8SW3 - chains A and C of the 18 polymer chains in the assembly; structure by electron microscopy, 2.80 A resolution.

[Chain A (and C)]
Name: BG505 GT1.1 SOSIP gp120
Organism: Human immunodeficiency virus 1
Notes: engineered mutation(s): E64K, K169R, Y173H, S174A, R178K, V181I, Q183P, G188N, N189T, E190S, S199A, E275K, N276D, T278R, A316W, N386D, N462D, G471S, A501C; chain C of this document is another copy of the same molecule, construct and numbering; everything in this record applies to it too
Chain sequence (509 residues; numbered -4 to 513 plus 2 insertion-coded residues; 11 numbers in that range are skipped by the numbering (no residue carries them; nothing is unmodelled there); the number before each row is that of its first residue; numbers below 1 keep their minus sign (Met-4 is residue -4)):
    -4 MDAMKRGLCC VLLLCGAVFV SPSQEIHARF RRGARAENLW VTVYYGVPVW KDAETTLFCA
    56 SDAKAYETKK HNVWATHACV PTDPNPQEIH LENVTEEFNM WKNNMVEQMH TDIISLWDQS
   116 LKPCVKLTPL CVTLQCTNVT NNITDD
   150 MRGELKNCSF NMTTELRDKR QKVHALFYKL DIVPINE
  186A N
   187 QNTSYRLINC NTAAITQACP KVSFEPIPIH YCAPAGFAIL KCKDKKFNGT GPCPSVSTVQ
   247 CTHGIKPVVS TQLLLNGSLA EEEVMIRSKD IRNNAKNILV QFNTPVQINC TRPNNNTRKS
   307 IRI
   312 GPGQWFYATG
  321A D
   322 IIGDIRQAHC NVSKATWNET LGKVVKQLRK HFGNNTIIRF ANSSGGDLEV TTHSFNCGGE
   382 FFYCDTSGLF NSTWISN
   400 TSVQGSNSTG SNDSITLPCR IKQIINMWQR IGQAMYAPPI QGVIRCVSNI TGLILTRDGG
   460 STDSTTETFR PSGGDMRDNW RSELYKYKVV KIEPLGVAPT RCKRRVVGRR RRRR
Not modelled in the structure: -4 to 32, 58-65, 400-411, 460-463, 505-513
Disulfides: Cys54-Cys74, Cys119-Cys205, Cys126-Cys196, Cys131-Cys157, Cys218-Cys247, Cys228-Cys239, Cys296-Cys331, Cys378-Cys445, Cys385-Cys418
Covalent attachments: N-acetylglucosamine (NAG) linked to Asn88, Asn133, Asn156, Asn160, Asn234, Asn262, Asn295, Asn301, Asn332, Asn339, Asn363, Asn392, Asn448
Reported in the primary citation:
  - mutagenesis - N279A/D368R: abolished binding to VRC01-class Abs

[Chain A / chain C interface]
Pairs across the interface - 17 pairs, chain A then chain C:
  Glu164(A) - Cys126(C)
  Glu164(A) - Cys196(C)
  Glu164(A) - Asn197(C)
  Leu165(A) - Cys126(C)
  Leu165(A) - Val127(C)
  Leu165(A) - Thr128(C)
  Arg166(A) - Thr123(C)
  Arg166(A) - Pro124(C)
  Arg166(A) - Cys126(C)  hydrogen bond (backbone-backbone)
  Asp167(A) - Val127(C)
  Asp167(A) - Thr128(C)  hydrogen bond
  Arg308(A) - Asn197(C)  hydrogen bond (side chain-backbone)
  Pro313(A) - Cys196(C)
  Pro313(A) - Ala199(C)
  Pro313(A) - Ala200(C)
  Gly314(A) - Asn197(C)
  Gly314(A) - Thr198(C)
Other interface residues (no listed pair), chain C (13 interface residues in all): Ile184, Arg192, Asn195

[Summary]
Chain A and chain C form an interface of 7 and 13 residues respectively, with 3 hydrogen bonds. Polar contacts
include Asp167(A)-Thr128(C), Arg308(A)-Asn197(C) and Arg166(A)-Cys126(C). Covalently linked
N-acetylglucosamine: at Asn88(A), Asn133(A), Asn156(A), Asn160(A), Asn234(A) and Asn262(A) and 7 more. From
the paper: N279A/D368R of chain A abolish binding to VRC01-class Abs.
Both chains are BG505 GT1.1 SOSIP gp120 (Human immunodeficiency virus 1). Entry 8SW3 (BG505 GT1.1 SOSIP in
complex with NHP Fabs 12C11 and RM20A3) was determined by electron microscopy together with 8D01 and 8D0Y from
the same study.
